PDB entry 1KL5 | X-ray diffraction, 1.80 A resolution | chains D and H of the 8 polymer chains in the assembly

[Chain D]
Name: streptavidin
Organism: Streptomyces avidinii
Reference sequence: P22629 (SAV_STRAV); residues 14-139 here correspond to UniProt positions 38-163 (UniProt number = residue number + 24)
Amino-acid sequence (127 residues; each row starts with the number of its first residue):
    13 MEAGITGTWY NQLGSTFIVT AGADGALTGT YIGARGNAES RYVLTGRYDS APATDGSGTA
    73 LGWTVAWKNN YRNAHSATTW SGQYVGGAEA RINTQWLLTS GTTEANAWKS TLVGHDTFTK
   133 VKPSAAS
Unresolved in the structure: 13-15, 135-139
Construct notes: initiating methionine (13); engineered mutation Ile44 (Glu68 in P22629), Gly45 (Ser69 in P22629), Arg47 (Val71 in P22629)
Swiss-Prot annotation at these positions:
  - motif: Arg59 to Asp61 (Cell attachment site)
  - binding site (biotin): Tyr43, Tyr54, Trp92, Trp108, Trp120

[Chain H]
Name: strep-tag II
Amino-acid sequence (9 residues; numbered 1 to 9; the number before each row is that of its first residue):
     1 NWSHPQFEK
Unresolved in the structure: 1-3

[Chain D / chain H interface]
Contacting residue pairs (20; chain D residue first):
  Leu25(D) - Phe7(H)  hydrophobic
  Ser27(D) - Gln6(H)
  Gly45(D) - Glu8(H)
  Ala46(D) - Glu8(H)
  Ala46(D) - Lys9(H)
  Ser52(D) - Glu8(H)
  Tyr54(D) - Pro5(H)
  Trp79(D) - His4(H)
  Trp79(D) - Pro5(H)  hydrophobic
  Trp79(D) - Gln6(H)
  Arg84(D) - Pro5(H)
  Arg84(D) - Glu8(H)  salt bridge
  Ala86(D) - Pro5(H)
  Ser88(D) - His4(H)  hydrogen bond
  Thr90(D) - Gln6(H)  hydrogen bond
  Trp92(D) - Gln6(H)
  Trp108(D) - Gln6(H)
  Trp108(D) - Phe7(H)  hydrophobic
  Leu110(D) - His4(H)
  Leu110(D) - Gln6(H)
Other interface residues (no listed pair), chain D (16 interface residues in all): Arg47, Asp128

[Summary]
Chain D and chain H form an interface of 16 and 6 residues respectively; the contacts include 2 hydrogen bonds
and 1 salt bridge. Polar pairs include Arg84(D)-Glu8(H), Ser88(D)-His4(H) and Thr90(D)-Gln6(H). From UniProt:
5 biotin-binding residues on chain D.
Here chain D is streptavidin (Streptomyces avidinii) and chain H is strep-tag II. Entry 1KL5 (an engineered
streptavidin with improved affinity for the strep-tag II peptide : SAm2-StrepII) was determined by X-ray
diffraction together with 1KFF, 1KL3 and 1KL4 from the same study.
